5NVK - chains A and B; structure by X-ray diffraction, 2.90 A resolution.

Chain A:
Name: Eukaryotic translation initiation factor 4E type 2
Organism: Homo sapiens
Reference sequence: O60573 (IF4E2_HUMAN); residues 52-234 here = UniProt positions 52-234
Sequence (189 residues; numbered 46 to 234; the number before each row is that of its first residue):
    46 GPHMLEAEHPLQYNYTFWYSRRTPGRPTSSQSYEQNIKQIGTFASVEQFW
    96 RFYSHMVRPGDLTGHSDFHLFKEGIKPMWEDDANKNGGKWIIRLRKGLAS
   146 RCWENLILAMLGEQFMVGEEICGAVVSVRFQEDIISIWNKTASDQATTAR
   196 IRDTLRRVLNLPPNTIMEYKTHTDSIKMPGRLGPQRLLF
Disordered / not traced: 46-51, 70-78, 233-234
Sequence notes: expression tag (46-51)
UniProt features mapped onto this chain:
  - region (EIF4EBP1/2/3 binding): H54 to Q57, W95 to S99, N150 to G157
  - binding site (mRNA): Y78, E79, H110, W124, E125, R174 to I179, K222 to P224
  - modified residue: K134 (N6-acetyllysine)
  - cross-link (Glycyl lysine isopeptide (Lys-Gly)): K134 (interchain with G-Cter in ISG15), K222 (interchain with G-Cter in ISG15)
  - mutagenesis: W63 (W63A: Unable to bind capped mRNA), W95 (W95A: Ability to bind capped mRNA reduced to 40% of wild-type), K121 (K121R: Does not affect ubiquitination by ARIH1; when associated with R-130; R-134 and R-222), W124 to D126 (Unable to bind capped mRNA), W124 (W124A: Ability to bind capped mRNA reduced to less than 10% of wild-type; W124F: Ability to bind capped mRNA reduced to 13% of wild-type), E125 (E125A: Ability to bind capped mRNA reduced to less than 10% of wild-type), D126 (D126A: Slight reduction in ability to bind capped mRNA), K130 (K130R: Does not affect ubiquitination by ARIH1; when associated with R-121; R-134 and R-222), K134 (K134R: Does not affect ubiquitination by ARIH1; when associated with R-121; R-130 and R-222), W135 (W135A: Unable to bind capped mRNA), W148 (W148A: Unable to bind capped mRNA), W183 (W183A: Ability to bind capped mRNA reduced to less than 10% of wild-type; W183F: Unable to bind capped mRNA), 1 further mutagenesis entry in UniProt
What the authors report for this chain:
  - specificity-determining residues: S99, R103, E149
  - mutagenesis - R103L/E149L: decreased binding to GRB10-interacting GYF protein 1 (chain B)
  - mutagenesis - R103L/E149L: decreased binding to endogenous GYF2

Chain B:
Name: GRB10-interacting GYF protein 1
Organism: Homo sapiens
Reference sequence: O75420 (GGYF1_HUMAN); numbering as in UniProt (aligned over 33-103)
Sequence (75 residues; each row starts with the number of its first residue):
    29 GPHMKYKLADYRYGREEMLALYVKENKVPEELQDKEFAAVLQDEPLQPLA
    79 LEPLTEEEQRNFSLSVNSVAVLRLM
Disordered / not traced: 29-35
Sequence notes: expression tag (29-32)
What the authors report for this chain:
  - contacts within the chain: Y50-P76 (hydrophobic contact)

How chain A and chain B interact:
Residue-residue contacts (87; chain A residue first):
  H54(A) - Y41(B)
  H54(A) - L49(B)
  P55(A) - Y39(B)  hydrophobic
  P55(A) - Y41(B)  hydrogen bond (backbone-side chain)
  Q57(A) - D38(B)
  Q57(A) - Y39(B)  hydrogen bond (side chain-backbone)
  Y64(A) - F65(B)  hydrophobic
  Y64(A) - V68(B)  hydrophobic
  K83(A) - E64(B)
  Q84(A) - F65(B)
  I85(A) - E59(B)
  I85(A) - L60(B)  hydrophobic
  I85(A) - F65(B)  hydrophobic
  V91(A) - M46(B)  hydrophobic
  V91(A) - L49(B)  hydrophobic
  W95(A) - M46(B)  hydrogen bond (side chain-backbone)
  W95(A) - L49(B)
  W95(A) - Y50(B)
  W95(A) - P76(B)  hydrophobic
  R96(A) - P57(B)
  F97(A) - L60(B)
  S99(A) - Y50(B)
  S99(A) - Q70(B)
  S99(A) - P73(B)
  S99(A) - L74(B)  hydrogen bond (backbone-backbone)
  H100(A) - E53(B)  hydrogen bond (side chain-backbone)
  H100(A) - N54(B)
  H100(A) - K55(B)  hydrogen bond (side chain-backbone)
  H100(A) - V56(B)
  H100(A) - L60(B)
  H100(A) - V68(B)
  H100(A) - Q70(B)  hydrogen bond (side chain-backbone)
  H100(A) - D71(B)  hydrogen bond (side chain-backbone)
  H100(A) - P73(B)
  M101(A) - V68(B)
  M101(A) - Q70(B)
  V102(A) - A67(B)
  V102(A) - V68(B)  hydrogen bond (backbone-backbone)
  V102(A) - L69(B)
  R103(A) - L74(B)
  R103(A) - Q75(B)  hydrogen bond (side chain-backbone)
  L107(A) - A67(B)
  F113(A) - V68(B)  hydrophobic
  R138(A) - N95(B)  hydrogen bond (backbone-side chain)
  R138(A) - S96(B)  hydrogen bond (backbone-backbone)
  R138(A) - A98(B)
  R138(A) - V99(B)
  R138(A) - L102(B)
  L139(A) - V94(B)
  L139(A) - S96(B)
  R140(A) - N89(B)  hydrogen bond
  R140(A) - V94(B)  hydrogen bond (backbone-backbone)
  R140(A) - N95(B)
  R140(A) - S96(B)
  L143(A) - F90(B)  hydrophobic
  L143(A) - V94(B)  hydrophobic
  S145(A) - L77(B)
  R146(A) - L77(B)  hydrogen bond (side chain-backbone)
  R146(A) - E80(B)  hydrogen bond (side chain-backbone)
  R146(A) - P81(B)  hydrogen bond (side chain-backbone)
  R146(A) - L82(B)
  R146(A) - E86(B)  salt bridge
  C147(A) - F90(B)  hydrophobic
  E149(A) - P76(B)
  E149(A) - L77(B)  hydrogen bond (side chain-backbone)
  E149(A) - A78(B)  hydrogen bond (side chain-backbone)
  N150(A) - R43(B)  hydrogen bond
  L153(A) - M46(B)  hydrophobic
  G157(A) - R40(B)
  G157(A) - Y41(B)  hydrogen bond (backbone-backbone)
  E158(A) - A37(B)
  E158(A) - Y39(B)
  Q159(A) - Y41(B)
  M161(A) - L36(B)  hydrophobic
  E177(A) - S96(B)  hydrogen bond
  E177(A) - A98(B)
  N205(A) - F90(B)
  P207(A) - F90(B)
  P207(A) - S91(B)
  P207(A) - L92(B)
  P207(A) - V94(B)
  T210(A) - V94(B)
  T210(A) - N95(B)
  I211(A) - N95(B)  hydrogen bond (backbone-side chain)
  I211(A) - V99(B)  hydrophobic
  I211(A) - L100(B)  hydrophobic
  I211(A) - M103(B)  hydrophobic
Also at the interface, not in a pair above, chain A (46 interface residues in all): L56, G86, E92, Y98, I137, G142, L156, L204, N209
Also at the interface, not in a pair above, chain B (50 interface residues in all): G42, L47, E72, S93
Interface features reported in the paper:
  - specific contacts: R103(A)-Q75(B) (hydrogen bond), E149(A)-L77(B) (hydrogen bond), E149(A)-A78(B) (hydrogen bond), Y39(B)-P55(A), Y50(B)-W95(A) (hydrophobic contact), P57(B)-F97(A) (hydrophobic contact), F65(B)-Y64(A) (hydrophobic contact), F65(B)-K83(A) (hydrophobic contact), F65(B)-I85(A) (hydrophobic contact), S96(B)-R138(A) (backbone contact), S96(B)-E177(A) (hydrogen bond)
  - interface residues, chain A: H100(A), V102(A)
  - interface residues, chain B: Y41(B), M46(B), L47(B), V68(B), Q70(B), V99(B)

In short:
Chain A and chain B form an interface of 46 and 50 residues respectively, with 23 hydrogen bonds and 1 salt
bridge. Polar pairs include R146(A)-E86(B), P55(A)-Y41(B) and Q57(A)-Y39(B). The paper describes hydrogen
bonds between R103(A) and Q75(B), E149(A) and L77(B) and E149(A) and A78(B) among others; a contact between
Y39(B) and P55(A); hydrophobic contacts between Y50(B) and W95(A), P57(B) and F97(A) and F65(B) and Y64(A)
among others. The paper reports that R103L/E149L of chain A reduce binding to GRB10-interacting GYF protein 1
(chain B); interface residues H100(A), V102(A) and Y41(B) among others.
Chain A is Eukaryotic translation initiation factor 4E type 2 and chain B is GRB10-interacting GYF protein 1,
both from Homo sapiens; the structure, Crystal structure of the human 4EHP-GIGYF1 complex, was determined by
X-ray diffraction (same publication as 5NVM and 5NVN).
